4HST - chains A and B; structure by X-ray diffraction, 1.57 A resolution.

== Chain A ==
Name: glutaryl-7-aminocephalosporanic acid acylase alpha chain
Sequence (229 residues; row label = number of the first residue in the row):
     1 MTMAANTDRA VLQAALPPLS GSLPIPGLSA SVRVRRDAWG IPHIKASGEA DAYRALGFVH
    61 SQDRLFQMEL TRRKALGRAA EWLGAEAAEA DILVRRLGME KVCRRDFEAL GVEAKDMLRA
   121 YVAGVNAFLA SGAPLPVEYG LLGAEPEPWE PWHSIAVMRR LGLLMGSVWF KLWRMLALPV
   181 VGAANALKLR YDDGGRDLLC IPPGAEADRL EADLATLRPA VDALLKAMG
Not modelled in the structure: 1-13

== Chain B ==
Name: glutaryl-7-aminocephalosporanic acid acylase beta chain
Sequence (543 residues; row label = number of the first residue in the row):
     1 SNNWAVAPGR TATGRPILAG DPHRVFEIPG FYAQHHLACD RFDMIGLTVP GVPGFPSFAH
    61 NGKVAYCVTS AFMDIHDLYL EQFAGEGRTA RFGNDFEPVA WSRDRIAVRG GADREFDIVE
   121 TRHGPVIAGD PRDGAALTLR SVQFAETDLS FDCLTRMPGA STVAQLYDAT RGWGLIDHNL
   181 VAGDVAGSIG HLVRARVPSR PRENGWLPVP GWSGEHEWRG WIPHEAMPRV IDPPGGIIVT
   241 ANNRVVADDH PDYLCTDCHP PYRAERIMKR LVANPAFAVD DAAAIHADTL SPHVGLLRRR
   301 LEALGARDDS AAEGLRQMLV AWDGRMDAAS EVASAYNAFR RALTRLVTDR SGLEQAISHP
   361 FAAVAPGVSP QGQVWWAVPT LLRDDDAGML KGWSWDQALS EALSVASQNL TGRSWGEEHR
   421 PRFTHPLATQ FPAWAGLLNP ASRPIGGDGD TVLANGLVPS AGPQATYGAL SRYVFDVGNW
   481 DNSRWVVFHG ASGHPASAHY ADQNAPWSDC AMVPMLYSWD RIAAEAVTSQ ELVPALEHHH
   541 HHH
Not modelled in the structure: 536-543
Ligand contacts: 5,5-dihydroxy-L-norvaline (GLJ): Ser1, Pro22, His23, Arg24, Tyr32, Phe58, Val68, Thr69, Ser70, His178, Asn242

== Chain A / chain B interface ==
Pairs across the interface (336):
  Leu16(A) with His494(B)
  Pro17(A) with His494(B)
  Pro18(A) with Gln530(B)
  Leu19(A) with Thr528(B); Ser529(B); Gln530(B)
  Ser20(A) with Thr528(B); Ser529(B); Gln530(B), hydrogen bond (backbone-side chain)
  Gly21(A) with Ser529(B); Gln530(B); Glu531(B), hydrogen bond (backbone-backbone)
  Ser22(A) with Glu531(B); Val533(B)
  Leu23(A) with Gln530(B); Glu531(B), hydrogen bond (backbone-backbone); Leu532(B); Val533(B), hydrogen bond (backbone-backbone)
  Pro24(A) with Val533(B); Ala535(B), hydrophobic
  Ile25(A) with Leu532(B), hydrophobic; Val533(B), hydrogen bond (backbone-backbone); Pro534(B); Ala535(B)
  Pro26(A) with Ala535(B), hydrophobic
  Leu28(A) with Leu532(B); Val533(B); Pro534(B)
  Ser29(A) with Pro534(B)
  Ala30(A) with Pro534(B)
  Ser31(A) with Glu531(B); Leu532(B); Val533(B); Pro534(B)
  Val32(A) with Gln530(B); Glu531(B); Leu532(B), hydrogen bond (backbone-backbone)
  Arg33(A) with Ser529(B); Gln530(B); Glu531(B), salt bridge
  Val34(A) with Thr528(B); Ser529(B); Gln530(B), hydrogen bond (backbone-backbone); Leu532(B), hydrophobic
  Arg35(A) with Trp519(B); Ala523(B); Ala526(B); Thr528(B); Ser529(B)
  Arg36(A) with Ala526(B); Val527(B), hydrogen bond (backbone-backbone); Thr528(B), hydrogen bond (backbone-backbone)
  Asp37(A) with Val527(B)
  Ala38(A) with His499(B); Val527(B), hydrophobic
  Trp39(A) with Ala491(B); His499(B), hydrogen bond (backbone-side chain); Asp502(B); Gln503(B); Val513(B), hydrophobic
  Gly40(A) with Ala491(B); His499(B)
  Ile41(A) with Gln34(B); Trp485(B)
  Pro42(A) with Gln34(B); His35(B); His36(B), hydrogen bond (backbone-backbone)
  His43(A) with His36(B), hydrogen bond; Leu516(B); Trp519(B); Ile522(B)
  Ile44(A) with His36(B), hydrogen bond (backbone-backbone); Leu37(B); Ala38(B), hydrogen bond (backbone-backbone); Trp519(B)
  Lys45(A) with Ala38(B); Trp519(B)
  Ala46(A) with Ala38(B), hydrogen bond (backbone-backbone); Cys39(B)
  Ser47(A) with Cys39(B); Asp40(B), hydrogen bond (backbone-backbone)
  Gly48(A) with Cys39(B); Asp40(B)
  Glu49(A) with Cys39(B); Asp40(B); Arg41(B)
  Ala52(A) with Leu37(B); Cys39(B), hydrophobic
  Tyr53(A) with Phe42(B); Pro53(B), hydrophobic; Gly54(B)
  Ala55(A) with Leu532(B), hydrophobic
  Leu56(A) with Pro53(B), hydrophobic; Gly54(B)
  Phe58(A) with Leu532(B), hydrophobic
  His60(A) with His35(B); Thr48(B), hydrogen bond; Val49(B); Pro50(B); Gly51(B); Val52(B)
  Gln62(A) with His494(B), hydrogen bond (backbone-side chain); Gln530(B)
  Asp63(A) with Ala491(B); Ser492(B); Gly493(B), hydrogen bond (backbone-backbone); His494(B)
  Arg64(A) with Pro29(B); Gly30(B), hydrogen bond (side chain-backbone); Pro50(B); His489(B); Gly490(B), hydrogen bond (side chain-backbone); Ala491(B), hydrogen bond (side chain-backbone); Ser492(B); Gly493(B)
  Phe66(A) with His425(B)
  Gln67(A) with Pro29(B); Gly30(B), hydrogen bond (side chain-backbone); Phe31(B); Pro50(B)
  Met68(A) with Pro50(B); Gly51(B)
  Leu70(A) with Pro426(B), hydrophobic
  Lys74(A) with Glu27(B), salt bridge
  Gly77(A) with Ile106(B)
  Ala80(A) with Ala107(B); Val108(B); Arg109(B), hydrogen bond (backbone-backbone)
  Glu81(A) with Ala107(B); Arg109(B), hydrogen bond (backbone-side chain)
  Trp82(A) with Arg109(B), hydrogen bond (backbone-side chain); Gln430(B)
  Leu83(A) with Pro426(B); Leu427(B), hydrophobic
  Gly84(A) with Val108(B); Arg109(B)
  Ala85(A) with Val108(B); Arg114(B)
  Ala88(A) with Ile106(B); Arg114(B)
  Glu89(A) with Arg114(B), salt bridge; Ala365(B)
  Ala90(A) with Ala365(B)
  Ile92(A) with Ile106(B), hydrophobic; Phe116(B), hydrophobic
  Leu93(A) with Ile127(B), hydrophobic; Ala365(B)
  Arg95(A) with Asp104(B), salt bridge; Arg105(B), hydrogen bond (side chain-backbone); Ile106(B); Phe116(B); Ile118(B)
  Arg96(A) with Phe116(B); Asp117(B), hydrogen bond (side chain-backbone); Pro125(B); Val126(B)
  Leu97(A) with Pro125(B), hydrophobic; Leu139(B), hydrophobic; Phe144(B)
  Met99(A) with Phe144(B), hydrophobic
  Lys101(A) with Glu120(B), salt bridge
  Val102(A) with Phe144(B)
  Arg105(A) with Phe144(B), hydrogen bond (side chain-backbone); Ala145(B); Glu146(B), hydrogen bond (side chain-backbone); Thr147(B)
  Asp106(A) with Thr147(B); Asp148(B), hydrogen bond (side chain-backbone)
  Ala109(A) with Thr147(B); Leu149(B)
  Leu110(A) with Phe151(B), hydrophobic; Asp152(B)
  Gly111(A) with Asp152(B), hydrogen bond (backbone-side chain)
  Glu113(A) with Thr155(B)
  Ala114(A) with Phe151(B); Asp152(B); Thr155(B)
  Met117(A) with Pro53(B), hydrophobic; Phe151(B); Leu154(B), hydrophobic; Thr155(B)
  Leu118(A) with Pro53(B), hydrophobic; Phe151(B), hydrophobic
  Tyr121(A) with Gly51(B), hydrogen bond (side chain-backbone); Val52(B), hydrogen bond (side chain-backbone); Pro53(B), hydrophobic
  Pro136(A) with His494(B)
  Val137(A) with Pro495(B)
  Glu138(A) with His425(B), salt bridge; Leu427(B)
  Leu141(A) with Phe431(B); Trp434(B), hydrophobic; Leu438(B), hydrophobic
  Leu142(A) with Arg109(B), hydrogen bond (backbone-side chain); Leu427(B), hydrophobic
  Trp149(A) with Gly51(B)
  Ser154(A) with Gly51(B), hydrogen bond (side chain-backbone); Val52(B); Pro53(B); Phe151(B)
  Ile155(A) with Phe151(B), hydrophobic
  Val157(A) with Pro50(B); Val52(B), hydrophobic
  Met158(A) with Val52(B); Pro56(B), hydrophobic; Phe151(B), hydrophobic; Trp173(B), hydrophobic; Leu175(B), hydrophobic
  Arg159(A) with Gln143(B), hydrogen bond (side chain-backbone); Phe144(B); Asp148(B); Leu175(B)
  Arg160(A) with Glu27(B), salt bridge; Phe31(B)
  Leu161(A) with Arg24(B), hydrogen bond (backbone-side chain); Phe31(B), hydrophobic; Val49(B), hydrophobic
  Gly162(A) with Gln143(B); Ile176(B)
  Leu163(A) with Gln143(B); Phe144(B), hydrophobic
  Leu164(A) with His76(B); Leu139(B), hydrophobic; Gln143(B)
  Met165(A) with Arg24(B), hydrogen bond; His76(B), hydrogen bond (backbone-side chain)
  Ser167(A) with Asp74(B), hydrogen bond; Ile75(B); His76(B), hydrogen bond (side chain-backbone)
  Val168(A) with His76(B); Leu78(B), hydrophobic
  Trp169(A) with Val364(B); Ala365(B); Pro366(B); Val368(B), hydrophobic
  Phe170(A) with Asp257(B); Gln373(B)
  Lys171(A) with Asp74(B), salt bridge; His76(B), hydrogen bond (side chain-backbone); Asp77(B), salt bridge; Asn204(B), hydrogen bond (side chain-backbone); Gly205(B); Trp206(B); Pro208(B)
  Leu172(A) with Phe361(B)
  Trp173(A) with Leu353(B); Ala356(B), hydrophobic; Val368(B), hydrophobic; Pro370(B), hydrophobic; Gln373(B)
  Arg174(A) with Gly205(B), hydrogen bond (side chain-backbone); Trp206(B), hydrogen bond (side chain-backbone); Leu207(B); Asp257(B), salt bridge
  Met175(A) with Leu137(B), hydrophobic; Leu207(B); Pro208(B); Phe361(B), hydrophobic
  Leu176(A) with Ala356(B); Ala362(B), hydrophobic
  Ala177(A) with Leu353(B), hydrophobic
  Val180(A) with Ser351(B); Gly352(B); Leu353(B)
  Val181(A) with Ser351(B); Leu353(B), hydrophobic
  Asn185(A) with Gly388(B); Met389(B)
  Leu187(A) with Trp206(B)
  Lys188(A) with Asp386(B), salt bridge
  Leu189(A) with Met389(B), hydrophobic
  Arg190(A) with Trp206(B); Arg244(B); Thr256(B), hydrogen bond (side chain-backbone); Asp257(B); Ala377(B)
  Tyr191(A) with Cys258(B); Gln373(B); Trp376(B), hydrophobic
  Asp192(A) with Pro260(B); Tyr262(B), hydrogen bond; Trp376(B), hydrogen bond (backbone-backbone); Pro379(B); Thr380(B), hydrogen bond; Arg383(B), salt bridge
  Asp193(A) with Pro261(B)
  Gly194(A) with Arg383(B)
  Gly195(A) with Arg383(B)
  Arg196(A) with Pro261(B); Glu265(B)
  Asp197(A) with Arg244(B), salt bridge; Pro261(B)
  Leu198(A) with Asn243(B), hydrogen bond (backbone-side chain); Arg244(B); Pro261(B); Ala264(B); Glu265(B)
  Leu199(A) with Asn243(B); Arg244(B); Val245(B); Val246(B); Ala247(B)
  Cys200(A) with His191(B); Val239(B); Thr240(B); Asn243(B), hydrogen bond; Arg244(B), hydrogen bond (backbone-backbone); Val245(B), hydrogen bond (backbone-backbone)
  Ile201(A) with His191(B); Pro228(B), hydrophobic; Arg229(B); Val230(B), hydrophobic; Val245(B), hydrogen bond (backbone-backbone); Val246(B)
  Pro203(A) with Pro233(B), hydrophobic; Ile237(B)
  Arg209(A) with Arg244(B); Asp248(B)
  Leu210(A) with Arg202(B); Trp206(B); Asp248(B), hydrogen bond (backbone-side chain)
  Glu211(A) with Trp206(B)
  Ala212(A) with Trp206(B)
  Thr216(A) with Glu203(B), hydrogen bond
  Leu217(A) with Glu203(B); Trp206(B), hydrophobic
  Ala220(A) with Pro210(B)
  Val221(A) with Leu207(B), hydrophobic
  Ala223(A) with Leu80(B); Trp212(B), hydrophobic
  Leu224(A) with Leu80(B); Pro208(B)
  Ala227(A) with Leu80(B), hydrophobic; Ala135(B), hydrophobic
  Met228(A) with His359(B), hydrogen bond (backbone-side chain); Phe361(B), hydrophobic
Other interface residues (no listed pair), chain A (142 interface residues in all): Ala15, Val59, Glu86, Asp91, Gly166, Leu178, Gly204, Ala207
Other interface residues (no listed pair), chain B (161 interface residues in all): Tyr32, Ala33, Ile45, Phe72, Arg200, Val209, Ile238, His259, Met268, His293, Ile357, Gly367, Val374, Thr429, Ala496, Ser497, Pro506

== In short ==
142 residues of chain A face 161 of chain B across their interface, with 58 hydrogen bonds and 13 salt
bridges. Polar contacts include Arg33(A)-Glu531(B), Lys74(A)-Glu27(B) and Glu89(A)-Arg114(B). Ligands of chain
B: 5,5-dihydroxy-L-norvaline.
Here chain A is glutaryl-7-aminocephalosporanic acid acylase alpha chain and chain B is
glutaryl-7-aminocephalosporanic acid acylase beta chain. Entry 4HST (Crystal structure of a double mutant of a
class III engineered cephalosporin acylase) was determined by X-ray diffraction.
